9B8C - chains A and L of the 14 polymer chains in the assembly; structure by electron microscopy, 3.30 A resolution.

# Chain A
Protein: Envelope glycoprotein gp120
From: Human immunodeficiency virus 1
Reference sequence: Q2N0S6 (Q2N0S6_9HIV1); aligned to UniProt positions 30-496 over residues 31-507 (the alignment contains insertions or deletions, so no single offset holds)
Chain sequence (467 residues; each row starts with the number of its first residue; note: 10 numbers in that range are skipped by the numbering (no residue carries them; nothing is unmodelled there)):
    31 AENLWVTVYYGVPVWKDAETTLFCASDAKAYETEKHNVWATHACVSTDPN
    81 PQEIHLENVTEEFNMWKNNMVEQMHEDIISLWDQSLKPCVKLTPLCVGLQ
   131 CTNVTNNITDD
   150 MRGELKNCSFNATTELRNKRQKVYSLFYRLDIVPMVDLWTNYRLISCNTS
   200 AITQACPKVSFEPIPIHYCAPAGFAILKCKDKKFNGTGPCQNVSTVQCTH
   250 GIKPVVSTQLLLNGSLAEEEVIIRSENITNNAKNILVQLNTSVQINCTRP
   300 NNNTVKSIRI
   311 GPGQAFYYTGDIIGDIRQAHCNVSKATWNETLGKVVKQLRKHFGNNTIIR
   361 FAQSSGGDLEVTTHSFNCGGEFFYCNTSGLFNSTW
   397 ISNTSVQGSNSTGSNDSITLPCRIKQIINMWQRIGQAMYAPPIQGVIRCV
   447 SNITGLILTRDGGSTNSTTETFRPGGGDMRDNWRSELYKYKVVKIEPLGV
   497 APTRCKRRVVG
Not modelled in the structure: 31, 57-82, 397-412, 505-507
Construct notes: conflict Ser76 (Pro75 in Q2N0S6), Glu106 (Thr105 in Q2N0S6), Gly128 (Thr127 in Q2N0S6), 22 further conflict positions vs the reference (Q2N0S6) not listed
Disulfides: Cys119-Cys205, Cys126-Cys196, Cys131-Cys157, Cys218-Cys247, Cys228-Cys239, Cys296-Cys331, Cys378-Cys445, Cys385-Cys418
Covalent attachments: N-acetylglucosamine (NAG) linked to Asn88, Asn133, Asn156, Asn197, Asn234, Asn241, Asn262, Asn276, Asn289, Asn295, Asn301, Asn332, Asn355, Asn386, Asn392, Asn448; glycan linked to Asn160
Reported in the primary citation:
  - post-translational modification sites: Asn160
  - mutagenesis - R169E/K171E: abolished binding to long-HCDR3 Apex bnAbs

# Chain L
Protein: RM018 fragment antigen binding light chain
From: Macaca mulatta
Chain sequence (216 residues; row label = number of the first residue in the row; note: 1 number in that range is skipped by the numbering (no residue carries it; nothing is unmodelled there); a row labelled like 27A-27C holds insertion residues (27A, then the next letters in order)):
     1 QAALTQPRS
    11 VSESPGQSVTFSCTGTS
27A-27C SDI
    28 GGYNYVSWFQQHPETAPKLMIYEVSKRPSGVSDRFSGSKSGNTASLTISG
    78 LQAEDEADYYCSSYADSN
   95A T
    96 LVFGGGTRLTVLGQPKAAPSVTLFPPSSEELQANKATLVCLISDFYPGAV
   146 TVAWKADSSPVKAGVETTTPSKQSNNKYAASSYLSLTPEQWKSHRSYSCQ
   196 VTHEGSTVEKTVAPTECS
Not modelled in the structure: 1-3, 107-213
Disulfides: Cys23-Cys88

# Chain A / chain L interface
Contacting residue pairs (9; chain A residue first):
  Met184(A) - Asn95(L)  hydrogen bond (backbone-side chain)
  Val185(A) - Tyr30(L)  hydrophobic
  Val185(A) - Tyr91(L)
  Asp186(A) - Tyr91(L)  hydrogen bond (backbone-side chain)
  Asp186(A) - Asn95(L)  hydrogen bond (backbone-side chain)
  Leu187(A) - Tyr91(L)  hydrophobic
  Leu187(A) - Leu96(L)  hydrophobic
  Thr189(A) - Asn95(L)
  Asn190(A) - Asn95(L)  hydrogen bond

# In short
The interface between chain A and chain L involves 6 residues on one side and 4 on the other; the contacts
include 4 hydrogen bonds. Among the polar pairs are Met184(A)-Asn95(L), Asp186(A)-Tyr91(L) and
Asp186(A)-Asn95(L). From the paper: R169E/K171E of chain A abolish binding to long-HCDR3 Apex bnAbs; a
modification site at Asn160(A).
Here chain A is Envelope glycoprotein gp120 (Human immunodeficiency virus 1) and chain L is RM018 fragment
antigen binding light chain (Macaca mulatta). Entry 9B8C (RM018 Fab in complex with Apex GT 6.2 trimer and
RM20A3 Fab) was determined by electron microscopy (same publication as 9MPX, 9MQG, 9B8B, 9MPB and 9MPC).
